6RYD - chains B and D of the 4 polymer chains in the assembly; structure by X-ray diffraction, 1.57 A resolution.

# Chain B
Protein: Protein WUSCHEL
Organism: Arabidopsis thaliana
Reference sequence: Q9SB92 (WUS_ARATH); numbering as in UniProt (aligned over 34-103)
Sequence (76 residues; row label = number of the first residue in the row):
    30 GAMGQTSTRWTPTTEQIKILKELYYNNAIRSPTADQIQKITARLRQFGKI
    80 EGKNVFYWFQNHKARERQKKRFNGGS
Disordered / not traced: 30-36, 96-105
Construct notes: expression tag (30-33, 104-105)
Swiss-Prot annotation at these positions:
  - DNA-binding region: Gln-34 to Lys-99 (Homeobox)
  - mutagenesis: Pro-41 (P41L: In wus-3; weak allele in which meristem stem cells are misspecified and appear to undergo differentiation)
Reported in the primary citation:
  - binding site for the 16-nt DNA strand: Arg-38, Lys-82, Asn-83, Tyr-86, Asn-90, Lys-92, Arg-94
  - binding site for the 16-nt DNA strand: Gln-89, Arg-96
  - specificity-determining residues: Arg-94
  - binding site for the 16-nt DNA strand (chain D): Ala-93
  - self-association interface (contacts with another copy of this molecule): Ile-66, Phe-85
  - mutagenesis - T35R, S36R: unchanged binding to TGAA probe
  - mutagenesis - R94K (40-fold): decreased binding to TGAA probe
  - mutagenesis - T35R, S36R, R94K: increased binding to TAAT probe

# Chain D
Molecule: 16-nt DNA strand
Sequence (16 nucleotides; numbered 1 to 16; the number before each row is that of its first residue):
     1 CGTTCATTCATACACT
Ion coordination: Mg2+ near DT16 (its only coordinating residue here)

# How chain B and chain D interact
Residue-residue contacts (8; chain B residue first):
  Arg-38(B) / DA10(D)  base contact
  Arg-38(B) / DT11(D)  hydrogen bond to the base
  Arg-38(B) / DA12(D)  hydrogen bond to the sugar
  Thr-40(B) / DA12(D)  phosphate contact
  Ser-60(B) / DT4(D)  phosphate contact
  Gln-89(B) / DC5(D)  base contact
  Gln-89(B) / DA6(D)  base contact
  Lys-92(B) / DC5(D)  salt bridge to the phosphate
Also at the interface, not in a pair above, chain B (8 interface residues in all): Phe-85, Ala-93, Arg-94
Also at the interface, not in a pair above, chain D (9 interface residues in all): DT7, DT8, DC13

# Overview
8 residues of chain B and 9 residues of chain D are in contact, with 2 hydrogen bonds and 1 salt bridge. Among
the polar pairs are Arg-38(B)/DT11(D), Arg-38(B)/DA12(D) and Lys-92(B)/DC5(D). From the paper: a binding site
for the 16-nt DNA strand at Arg-38(B), Lys-82(B) and Asn-83(B) among others; T35R, S36R and R94K of chain B
increase binding to TAAT probe.
Here chain B is Protein WUSCHEL (Arabidopsis thaliana) and chain D is a 16-nt DNA strand. Entry 6RYD (WUS-HD
bound to TGAA DNA) was determined by X-ray diffraction (same publication as 6RY3, 6RYI and 6RYL).
